Entry 8KFU (X-ray diffraction, 2.30 A resolution); this record covers chains A and E of the 5 polymer chains in the assembly.

# Chain A
Molecule: Holliday junction resolvase MOC1, chloroplastic
Organism: Zea mays
UniProtKB: B4FCI7 (B4FCI7_MAIZE); numbering as in UniProt (aligned over 109-271)
Chain sequence (163 residues; row label = number of the first residue in the row):
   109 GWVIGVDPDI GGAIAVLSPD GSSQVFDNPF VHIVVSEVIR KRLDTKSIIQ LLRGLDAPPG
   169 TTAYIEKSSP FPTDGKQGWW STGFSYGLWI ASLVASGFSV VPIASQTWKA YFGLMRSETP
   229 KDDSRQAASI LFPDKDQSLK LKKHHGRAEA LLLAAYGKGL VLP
Ion coordination: Mn2+ site 1: Asp-115, Asp-117, Glu-257 (shared with DC26(E) of chain E); Mn2+ site 2: Asp-115, Glu-174 (shared with 1 residue of chain D; DC26(E) of chain E)
What the authors report for this chain:
  - Mn2+ coordination: Asp-115, Asp-117, Glu-174, Glu-257
  - conformationally variable residues (side-chain flip): Asp-115, Asp-117, Glu-257
  - mutagenesis - D115N, K229A, H253A, H253D: decreased catalytic activity
  - catalytic residues: Lys-229 (proposed by the authors, not directly observed)
  - catalytic residues: His-253
  - binding site for the 33-nt DNA strand: Lys-229
  - mutagenesis - H253K: abolished catalytic activity on HJ

# Chain E
Molecule: 8-nt DNA strand
Sequence (8 nucleotides; each row starts with the number of its first residue):
    26 CACGATTG
Ion coordination: Mn2+ site 1: DC26 (shared with Asp-115(A), Asp-117(A), Glu-257(A) of chain A)

# Chain A / chain E interface
Pairs across the interface (16):
  Asp-115(A) / DC26(E)  phosphate contact
  Asp-117(A) / DC26(E)  phosphate contact
  Asp-117(A) / DA27(E)  phosphate contact
  Ile-118(A) / DA27(E)  hydrogen bond to the phosphate
  Val-146(A) / DG29(E)  phosphate contact
  Arg-148(A) / DC28(E)  salt bridge to the phosphate
  Arg-148(A) / DG29(E)  salt bridge to the phosphate
  Asp-182(A) / DC26(E)  base contact
  Gln-185(A) / DA27(E)  phosphate contact
  Gln-185(A) / DC28(E)  sugar contact
  Gly-186(A) / DA27(E)  sugar contact
  Ser-189(A) / DA27(E)  hydrogen bond to the phosphate
  Ser-189(A) / DC28(E)  phosphate contact
  Lys-229(A) / DC26(E)  salt bridge to the phosphate
  His-253(A) / DC26(E)  salt bridge to the phosphate
  Glu-257(A) / DC26(E)  phosphate contact
Interface residues without a listed pair, chain A (16 interface residues in all): Ile-147, Lys-149, Glu-174, Thr-190

# Overview
Chain A and chain E form an interface of 16 and 4 residues respectively, with 2 hydrogen bonds and 4 salt
bridges. Among the polar pairs are Ile-118(A)/DA27(E), Ser-189(A)/DA27(E) and Arg-148(A)/DC28(E). The paper
reports catalytic residues Lys-229(A) and His-253(A); D115N, K229A and H253A of chain A, among others, reduce
catalytic activity; 5 substitutions were tested in all.
Here chain A is Holliday junction resolvase MOC1, chloroplastic (Zea mays) and chain E is an 8-nt DNA strand.
Entry 8KFU (Crystal structure of ZmMOC1 in complex with a nicked Holliday junction soaked in Mn2+ for 180 ...)
was determined by X-ray diffraction, deposited together with 8KFR, 8KFS, 8KFT, 8KFV and 8KFW.
